PDB entry 1EPY | X-ray diffraction, 1.85 A resolution | chain A

# Chain A
Molecule: Lysozyme
From: Enterobacteria phage T4
Notes: EC 3.2.1.17
UniProtKB: P00720 (LYS_BPT4); residue numbers follow UniProt; this construct covers 1-164
Sequence (164 residues; numbered 1 to 164; the number before each row is that of its first residue):
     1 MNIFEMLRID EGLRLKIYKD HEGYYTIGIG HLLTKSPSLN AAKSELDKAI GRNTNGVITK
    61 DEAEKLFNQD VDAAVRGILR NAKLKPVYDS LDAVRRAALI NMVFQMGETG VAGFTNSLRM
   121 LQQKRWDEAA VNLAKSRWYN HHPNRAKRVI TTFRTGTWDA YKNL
Not modelled in the structure: 163-164
Differences from the reference sequence: engineered mutation His-21 (Thr in P00720), Thr-54 (Cys in P00720), Ala-97 (Cys in P00720), His-141 (Gln in P00720), His-142 (Thr in P00720)
Metal / ion sites: Co2+: His-21, His-142
UniProt features mapped onto this chain:
  - active site (Proton donor/acceptor): Glu-11, Asp-20
  - binding site (substrate): Leu-32, Phe-104, Ser-117, Asn-132
  - mutagenesis: Glu-11 (E11A/F/H/M/N: Complete loss of enzymatic activity; E11N: Loss of 84% of enzymatic activity; E11Q: Complete loss of activity), Asp-20 (D20A/N/S/T: Complete loss of enzymatic activity; D20C: Nearly no effet on specific enzymatic activity; D20E/Q: Loss of 99% of enzymatic activity), Thr-26 (T26E: Complete loss of activity at neutral pH; covalently bound substrate; T26H: Facilitates transglycosylation more effectively than hydrolysis; covalently bound substrate), Gly-30 (G30A: Almost complete loss of enzymatic activity; G30F: Almost complete loss of enzymatic activity. The enzyme is destabilized by 1.5 kcal/mol), Ser-117 (S117F: 10-fold decrease in enzymatic activity; S117I: 500-fold decrease in enzymatic activity; S117V: 50-fold decrease in enzymatic activity), Asn-132 (N132I: 5-fold decrease in enzymatic activity; N132M/F: 2-fold decrease in enzymatic activity)

# In short
The Co2+ site is built by His-21 and His-142. UniProt lists active-site residues Glu-11 and Asp-20, 4
substrate-binding residues and 6 mutagenesis sites.
Chain A is Lysozyme (Enterobacteria phage T4); the structure, T4 lysozyme mutant, T21H/C54T/C97A/Q141H/T142H,
was determined by X-ray diffraction (same publication as 257L, 258L, 260L and 259L).
